PDB entry 1GUY | X-ray diffraction, 2.20 A resolution | chains A and C

# Chain A (and C)
Protein: Malate dehydrogenase
From: Chloroflexus aurantiacus
Notes: EC 1.1.1.37; chain C of this document is another copy of the same molecule, construct and numbering; everything in this record applies to it too
UniProtKB: P80040 (MDH_CHLAU); residues 1-309 here = UniProt positions 1-309
Chain sequence (309 residues; row label = number of the first residue in the row):
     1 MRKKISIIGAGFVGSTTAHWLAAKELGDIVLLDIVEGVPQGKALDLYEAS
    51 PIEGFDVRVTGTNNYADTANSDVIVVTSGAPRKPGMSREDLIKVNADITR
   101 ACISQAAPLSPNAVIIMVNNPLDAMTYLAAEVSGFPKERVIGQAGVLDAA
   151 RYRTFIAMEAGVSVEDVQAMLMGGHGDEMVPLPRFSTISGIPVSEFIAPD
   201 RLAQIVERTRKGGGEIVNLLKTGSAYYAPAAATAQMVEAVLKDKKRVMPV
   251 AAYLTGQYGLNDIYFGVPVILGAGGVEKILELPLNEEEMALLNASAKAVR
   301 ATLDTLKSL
Unresolved in the structure: 81-90, 307-309 (chain C: 81-86, 307-309)
Bound ions: Cd2+ site 1: Glu159 (shared with Glu159(C) of chain C); Cd2+ site 2 near Glu165 (its only coordinating residue here); Cd2+ site 3: Asp200, Asp243, Glu277; Cd2+ site 4: Glu281 (shared with Glu281(C) of chain C)
Residues lining bound ligands: NAD (nicotinamide-adenine-dinucleotide): Ile8, Gly9, Ala10, Gly11, Phe12, Val13, Gly14, Leu32, Asp33, Ile34, Val35, Tyr65, Thr77, Ser78, Gly79, Ala80, Asn95, Ile98, Cys102, Val118, Asn119, Asn120, Gln143, Leu147, His175, Ser224, Ala225, Pro229
Swiss-Prot annotation at these positions:
  - active site: His175 (Proton acceptor)
  - binding site (NAD(+)): Gly9 to Gly14, Asp33, Asn95, Val118 to Asn120
  - binding site (substrate): Arg82, Arg88, Asn120, Arg151
  - mutagenesis: Thr187 (T187C: Forms an intersubunit disulfide bridge, which makes the enzyme more resistant to thermal denaturation. The mutation does not alter the quaternary structure of the enzyme)

# Interface between chain A and chain C
Residue-residue contacts (51; chain A residue first):
  Gly161(A) with Lys245(C)
  Val162(A) with Lys245(C); Val247(C), hydrophobic
  Ser163(A) with Lys244(C), hydrogen bond (backbone-backbone); Lys245(C), hydrogen bond (backbone-backbone); Arg246(C)
  Glu165(A) with Lys244(C), salt bridge; Arg246(C)
  Asp166(A) with Gln168(C), hydrogen bond (backbone-side chain); Arg246(C), salt bridge; Val247(C), hydrogen bond (side chain-backbone)
  Val167(A) with Gln168(C)
  Gln168(A) with Gln168(C); Gly190(C)
  Ala169(A) with Ser189(C)
  Met170(A) with Ser189(C)
  Phe185(A) with Gly190(C); Pro192(C)
  Ser186(A) with Gly190(C)
  Thr187(A) with Gln168(C), hydrogen bond; Thr187(C), hydrogen bond; Gly190(C)
  Ile188(A) with Val247(C), hydrophobic
  Ser189(A) with Gln168(C), hydrogen bond (backbone-side chain); Ala169(C); Met170(C); Val247(C), hydrogen bond (side chain-backbone)
  Gly190(A) with Gln168(C), hydrogen bond (backbone-side chain); Phe185(C); Ser186(C); Thr187(C)
  Ile191(A) with Leu282(C), hydrophobic
  Pro192(A) with Phe185(C)
  Glu195(A) with Pro283(C)
  Phe196(A) with Leu280(C), hydrophobic
  Lys244(A) with Ser163(C), hydrogen bond (backbone-backbone); Glu165(C), salt bridge
  Lys245(A) with Gly161(C); Val162(C); Ser163(C), hydrogen bond (backbone-backbone)
  Arg246(A) with Ser163(C); Glu165(C); Asp166(C), salt bridge
  Val247(A) with Val162(C), hydrophobic; Asp166(C), hydrogen bond (backbone-side chain); Ile188(C), hydrophobic; Ser189(C), hydrogen bond (backbone-side chain)
  Ile270(A) with Val162(C), hydrophobic
  Leu280(A) with Phe196(C), hydrophobic
  Leu282(A) with Ile191(C), hydrophobic
  Pro283(A) with Glu195(C)
Interface residues without a listed pair, chain A (28 interface residues in all): Arg184
Interface residues without a listed pair, chain C (28 interface residues in all): Arg184, Pro268, Ile270

# Overview
The chain A/chain C interface involves 28 residues from each chain; the contacts include 13 hydrogen bonds and
4 salt bridges. Among the polar pairs are Glu165(A)-Lys244(C), Asp166(A)-Arg246(C) and Asp166(A)-Gln168(C).
Bound to chain A: NAD.
Chain A and chain C are both Malate dehydrogenase (Chloroflexus aurantiacus); the structure, Structural Basis
for Thermophilic Protein Stability: Structures of Thermophilic and Mesophilic Malate Dehydrogenases, was
determined by X-ray diffraction (same publication as 1GUZ, 1GV1 and 1GV0).
